7ML2 - chains N and O of the 30 polymer chains in the assembly; structure by electron microscopy, 3.40 A resolution.

Chain N:
Molecule: non-template strand DNA
Sequence (56 nucleotides; each row starts with the number of its first residue):
     2 AAAAAAAAAA GGCGCGTATA TAAAATTTCA ATGTCGCGAA TTCGGTTGTA CATACA

Chain O:
Name: BJ4_G0004860.mRNA.1.CDS.1
Source organism: Saccharomyces cerevisiae
Reference sequence: G4XSG8 (G4XSG8_YEASX); residue numbers follow UniProt; this construct covers 1-240
Chain sequence (240 residues; numbered 1 to 240; the number before each row is that of its first residue):
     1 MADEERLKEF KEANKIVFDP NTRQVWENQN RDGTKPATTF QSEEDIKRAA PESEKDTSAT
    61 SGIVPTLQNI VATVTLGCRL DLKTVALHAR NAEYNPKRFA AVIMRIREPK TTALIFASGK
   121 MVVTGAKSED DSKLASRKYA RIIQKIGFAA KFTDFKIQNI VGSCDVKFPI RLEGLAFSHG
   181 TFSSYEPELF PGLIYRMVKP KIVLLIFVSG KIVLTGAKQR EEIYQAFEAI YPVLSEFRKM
Not modelled in the structure: 1-60

Chain N / chain O interface:
Pairs across the interface (16):
  DA19(N) with Leu-189(O), phosphate contact; Phe-190(O), sugar contact
  DT20(N) with Ile-194(O), sugar contact; Leu-205(O), base contact
  DA21(N) with Arg-196(O), salt bridge to the phosphate; Val-203(O), sugar contact; Thr-215(O), sugar contact
  DT22(N) with Asn-159(O), hydrogen bond to the base; Gly-216(O), sugar contact
  DA23(N) with Gln-158(O), sugar contact; Lys-218(O), sugar contact
  DA24(N) with Thr-73(O), sugar contact; Val-122(O), sugar contact
  DA25(N) with Phe-116(O), sugar contact
  DA26(N) with Ala-100(O), sugar contact
  DT27(N) with Ala-100(O), phosphate contact
Interface residues without a listed pair, chain O (17 interface residues in all): Val-71, Lys-201

Summary:
The interface between chain N and chain O involves 9 residues on one side and 17 on the other; the contacts
include 1 hydrogen bond and 1 salt bridge. Among the polar pairs are DT22(N)/Asn-159(O) and
DA21(N)/Arg-196(O).
Here chain N is non-template strand DNA and chain O is BJ4_G0004860.mRNA.1.CDS.1 (Saccharomyces cerevisiae).
Entry 7ML2 (RNA polymerase II pre-initiation complex (PIC3)) was determined by electron microscopy (same
publication as 7MEI, 7MK9, 7MKA, 7ML0, 7ML1, 7ML3 and 7ML4).
